2ESV - chains A and P of the 5 polymer chains in the assembly; structure by X-ray diffraction, 2.60 A resolution.

== Chain A ==
Name: HLA class I histocompatibility antigen, alpha chain E
Organism: Homo sapiens
Notes: fragment: Extracellular domain
UniProt: P13747 (HLAE_HUMAN); residues 2-276 here correspond to UniProt positions 23-297 (UniProt number = residue number + 21)
Sequence (275 residues; each row starts with the number of its first residue):
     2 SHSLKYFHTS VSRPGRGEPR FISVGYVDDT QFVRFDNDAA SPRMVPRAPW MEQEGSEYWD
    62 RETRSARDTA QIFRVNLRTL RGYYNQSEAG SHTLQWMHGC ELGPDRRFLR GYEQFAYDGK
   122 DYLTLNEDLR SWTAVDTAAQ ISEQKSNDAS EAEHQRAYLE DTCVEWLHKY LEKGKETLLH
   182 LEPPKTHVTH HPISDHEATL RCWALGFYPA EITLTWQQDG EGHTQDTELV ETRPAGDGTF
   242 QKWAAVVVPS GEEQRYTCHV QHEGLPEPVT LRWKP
Not modelled in the structure: 219-225
Cystine bridges: Cys-101/Cys-164, Cys-203/Cys-259
UniProt features mapped onto this chain:
  - region: Lys-275, Pro-276 (Connecting peptide)
  - binding site (a peptide antigen): Tyr-7, Glu-63, Ser-66, Asn-77, Tyr-84, Ser-143, Lys-146, Gln-156, Tyr-159, Tyr-171
  - glycosylation: Asn-86 (N-linked (GlcNAc...) asparagine)

== Chain P ==
Name: VMAPRTLIL peptide from CMV gpUL40
Sequence (9 residues; numbered 1 to 9; the number before each row is that of its first residue):
     1 VMAPRTLIL

== How chain A and chain P interact ==
Residue-residue contacts (45; chain A residue first):
  Tyr-7(A) / Val-1(P)  hydrogen bond (side chain-backbone)
  Tyr-7(A) / Met-2(P)  hydrogen bond (side chain-backbone)
  His-9(A) / Met-2(P)
  Tyr-59(A) / Val-1(P)  hydrophobic
  Glu-63(A) / Val-1(P)
  Glu-63(A) / Met-2(P)  hydrogen bond (side chain-backbone)
  Ser-66(A) / Met-2(P)
  Ala-67(A) / Met-2(P)
  Thr-70(A) / Met-2(P)
  Thr-70(A) / Thr-6(P)
  Ile-73(A) / Leu-7(P)
  Ile-73(A) / Ile-8(P)  hydrophobic
  Phe-74(A) / Thr-6(P)
  Asn-77(A) / Leu-7(P)  hydrogen bond (side chain-backbone)
  Asn-77(A) / Ile-8(P)
  Asn-77(A) / Leu-9(P)  hydrogen bond (side chain-backbone)
  Thr-80(A) / Leu-9(P)
  Leu-81(A) / Leu-9(P)  hydrophobic
  Tyr-84(A) / Leu-9(P)  hydrogen bond (side chain-backbone)
  Trp-97(A) / Ala-3(P)  hydrophobic
  Trp-97(A) / Arg-5(P)
  Trp-97(A) / Thr-6(P)
  His-99(A) / Met-2(P)
  His-99(A) / Ala-3(P)  hydrogen bond (side chain-backbone)
  Phe-116(A) / Thr-6(P)
  Phe-116(A) / Leu-7(P)  hydrophobic
  Tyr-123(A) / Leu-9(P)  hydrophobic
  Leu-124(A) / Leu-7(P)  hydrophobic
  Trp-133(A) / Leu-7(P)  hydrophobic
  Ser-143(A) / Leu-9(P)  hydrogen bond (side chain-backbone)
  Lys-146(A) / Ile-8(P)
  Ser-147(A) / Leu-7(P)
  Glu-152(A) / Arg-5(P)  salt bridge
  Glu-152(A) / Thr-6(P)
  Glu-152(A) / Leu-7(P)
  His-155(A) / Arg-5(P)
  Gln-156(A) / Ala-3(P)
  Gln-156(A) / Arg-5(P)  hydrogen bond (side chain-backbone)
  Tyr-159(A) / Val-1(P)  hydrogen bond (side chain-backbone)
  Tyr-159(A) / Met-2(P)
  Tyr-159(A) / Ala-3(P)
  Tyr-159(A) / Pro-4(P)
  Thr-163(A) / Val-1(P)
  Trp-167(A) / Val-1(P)
  Tyr-171(A) / Val-1(P)  hydrogen bond (side chain-backbone)
Also at the interface, not in a pair above, chain A (32 interface residues in all): Leu-5, Met-45, Leu-95

== In short ==
32 residues of chain A and 9 residues of chain P are in contact; the contacts include 11 hydrogen bonds and 1
salt bridge. Among the polar pairs are Glu-152(A)/Arg-5(P), Tyr-7(A)/Val-1(P) and Tyr-7(A)/Met-2(P). Curated
annotation (UniProt) lists 10 peptide antigen-binding residues on chain A.
Chain A is HLA class I histocompatibility antigen, alpha chain E (Homo sapiens) and chain P is VMAPRTLIL
peptide from CMV gpUL40; the structure, Structure of the HLA-E-VMAPRTLIL/KK50.4 TCR complex, was determined by
X-ray diffraction.
